PDB entry 4QY0 | X-ray diffraction, 2.47 A resolution | chains A and D of the 6 polymer chains in the assembly

Chain A:
Molecule: hemagglutinin
From: Influenza A virus
Chain sequence (318 residues; row label = number of the first residue in the row):
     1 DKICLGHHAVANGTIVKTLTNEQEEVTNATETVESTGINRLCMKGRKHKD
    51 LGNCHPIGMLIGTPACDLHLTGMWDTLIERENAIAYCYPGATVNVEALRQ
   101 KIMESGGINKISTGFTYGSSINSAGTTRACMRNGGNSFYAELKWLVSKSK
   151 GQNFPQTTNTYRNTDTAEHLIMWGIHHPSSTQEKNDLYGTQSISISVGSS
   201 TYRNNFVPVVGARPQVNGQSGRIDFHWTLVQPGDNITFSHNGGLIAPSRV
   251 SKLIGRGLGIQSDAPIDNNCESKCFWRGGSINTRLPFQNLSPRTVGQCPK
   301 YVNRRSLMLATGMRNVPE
Disulfide bonds: Cys42-Cys270, Cys54-Cys66, Cys87-Cys130, Cys274-Cys298
Covalent attachments: N-acetylglucosamine (NAG) linked to Asn235

Chain D:
Molecule: hemagglutinin
From: Influenza A virus
Chain sequence (174 residues; numbered 324 to 497; the number before each row is that of its first residue):
   324 GLFGAIAGFLENGWEGMVDGWYGFRHQNAQGTGQAADYKSTQAAIDQITG
   374 KLNRLVEKTNTEFESIESEFSEIEHQIGNVINWTKDSITDIWTYQAELLV
   424 AMENQHTIDMADSEMLNLYERVRKQLRQNAEEDGKGCFEIYHACDDSCME
   474 SIRNNTYDHSQYREEALLNRLNIN
Disulfide bonds: Cys467-Cys471
Covalent attachments: N-acetylglucosamine (NAG) linked to Asn405

How chain A and chain D interact:
Pairs across the interface - 7 pairs, chain A then chain D:
  Leu19(A) with Gly373(D); Lys374(D); Arg377(D), hydrogen bond (backbone-side chain); Glu426(D)
  Thr20(A) with Gln370(D); Gly373(D)
  Arg304(A) with Thr382(D)
Also at the interface, not in a pair above, chain A (6 interface residues in all): Lys17, Thr18, Glu22
Also at the interface, not in a pair above, chain D (10 interface residues in all): Asp369, Glu380, Met425, His429

Overview:
Chain A and chain D form an interface of 6 and 10 residues respectively; the contacts include 1 hydrogen bond.
The hydrogen-bonded pair is Leu19(A)-Arg377(D). N-acetylglucosamine is covalently linked to Asn235(A).
N-acetylglucosamine is covalently linked to Asn405(D).
Chain A is hemagglutinin and chain D is hemagglutinin, both from Influenza A virus; the structure, Structure
of H10 from human-infecting H10N8, was determined by X-ray diffraction, deposited together with 4QY1 and 4QY2.
